8EN2 - chains A and C of the 4 polymer chains in the assembly; structure by X-ray diffraction, 1.85 A resolution.

Chain A:
Molecule: GII.10 P domain
UniProtKB: Q5F4T5 (Q5F4T5_9CALI); numbering as in UniProt (aligned over 224-538)
Sequence (315 residues; numbered 224 to 538; the number before each row is that of its first residue):
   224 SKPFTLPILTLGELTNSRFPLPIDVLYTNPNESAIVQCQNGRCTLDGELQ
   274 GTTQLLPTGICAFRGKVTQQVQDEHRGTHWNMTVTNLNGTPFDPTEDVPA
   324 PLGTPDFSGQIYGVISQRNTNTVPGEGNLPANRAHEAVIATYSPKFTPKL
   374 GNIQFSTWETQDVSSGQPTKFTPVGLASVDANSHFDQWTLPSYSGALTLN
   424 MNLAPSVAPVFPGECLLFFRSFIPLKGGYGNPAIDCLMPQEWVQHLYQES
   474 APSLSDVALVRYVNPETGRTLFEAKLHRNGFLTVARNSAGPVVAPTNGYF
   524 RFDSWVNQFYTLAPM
Not modelled in the structure: 346-348

Chain C:
Molecule: Nanobody 34
From: Vicugna pacos
Notes: antibody fragment or engineered binder
Sequence (126 residues; row label = number of the first residue in the row):
     1 QVQLQESGGGLVQAGGSLRLSCAASGLTFSTNGMGWFRQAPGKEREFVFG
    51 VNWNGGNSYVADSVKGRFTISRDNAKNTVYLQMNSLKLEDTAVYYCAAKM
   101 GRRLAVSRTLEEYDFRGQGTQVTVSS
Disulfides: C22-C96

How chain A and chain C interact:
Residue-residue contacts (9; chain A residue first):
  D403(A) - S17(C)
  A404(A) - S17(C)
  A404(A) - L18(C)
  A404(A) - R19(C)
  A404(A) - Q82(C)  hydrogen bond (backbone-side chain)
  N405(A) - S17(C)  hydrogen bond (backbone-side chain)
  N405(A) - N84(C)  hydrogen bond (side chain-backbone)
  H407(A) - Q82(C)  hydrogen bond
  H407(A) - N84(C)
Interface residues without a listed pair, chain C (7 interface residues in all): G15, G16

Summary:
The interface between chain A and chain C involves 4 residues on one side and 7 on the other; the contacts
include 4 hydrogen bonds. Among the polar pairs are A404(A)-Q82(C), N405(A)-S17(C) and N405(A)-N84(C).
Chain A is GII.10 P domain and chain C is Nanobody 34 (Vicugna pacos); the structure, Structure of GII.10
norovirus in complex with Nanobody 34, was determined by X-ray diffraction (same publication as 8EMY, 8EMZ,
8EN0, 8EN1, 8EN3, 8EN4, 8EN5 and 8EN6).
